PDB entry 3ZXX | X-ray diffraction, 1.95 A resolution | chain A

[Chain A]
Protein: Subtilisin-like protein
Source organism: Prochloron didemni
UniProt: Q52QI9 (Q52QI9_PRODI); residue numbers follow UniProt; this construct covers 2-295
Sequence (307 residues; each row starts with the number of its first residue; numbers below 1 keep their minus sign (Met-11 is residue -11)):
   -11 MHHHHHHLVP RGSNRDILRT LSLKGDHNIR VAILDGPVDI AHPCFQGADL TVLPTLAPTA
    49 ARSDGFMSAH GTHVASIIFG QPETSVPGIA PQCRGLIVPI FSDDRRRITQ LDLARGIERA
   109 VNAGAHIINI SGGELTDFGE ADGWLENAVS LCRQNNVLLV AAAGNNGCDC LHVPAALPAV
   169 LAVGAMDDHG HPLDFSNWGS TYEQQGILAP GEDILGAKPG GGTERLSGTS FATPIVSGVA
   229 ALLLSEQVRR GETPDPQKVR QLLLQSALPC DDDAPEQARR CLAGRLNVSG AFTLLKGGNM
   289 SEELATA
Disordered / not traced: -11 to 10, 47-52, 259-265, 289-295
Disulfide bonds: Cys156-Cys158, Cys258-Cys269
Differences from the reference sequence: expression tag (-11 to 1)

[Summary]
Chain A is Subtilisin-like protein (Prochloron didemni); the structure, Structure of self-cleaved protease
domain of PatA, was determined by X-ray diffraction, deposited together with 3ZXY.
